9FJP - chains a and c of the 7 polymer chains in the assembly; structure by electron microscopy, 3.20 A resolution.

[Chain a]
Name: DNA-directed RNA polymerase subunit alpha
Source organism: Mycobacterium tuberculosis H37Rv
Notes: EC 2.7.7.6
UniProtKB: P9WGZ1 (RPOA_MYCTU); residues 1-347 here = UniProt positions 1-347
Sequence (347 residues; each row starts with the number of its first residue):
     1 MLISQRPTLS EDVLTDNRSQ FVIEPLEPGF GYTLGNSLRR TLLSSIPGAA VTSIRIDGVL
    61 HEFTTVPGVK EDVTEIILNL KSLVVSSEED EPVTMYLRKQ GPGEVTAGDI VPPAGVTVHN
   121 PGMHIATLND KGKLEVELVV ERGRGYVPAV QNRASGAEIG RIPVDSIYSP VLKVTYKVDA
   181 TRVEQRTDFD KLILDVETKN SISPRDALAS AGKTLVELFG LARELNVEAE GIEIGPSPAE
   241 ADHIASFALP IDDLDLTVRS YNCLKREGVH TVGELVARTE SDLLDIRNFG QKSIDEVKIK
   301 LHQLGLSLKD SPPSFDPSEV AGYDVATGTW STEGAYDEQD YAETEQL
Unresolved in the structure: 227-347

[Chain c]
Name: DNA-directed RNA polymerase subunit beta
Source organism: Mycobacterium tuberculosis H37Rv
Notes: EC 2.7.7.6; engineered mutation(s): L2E3G4C5I6 -> V
UniProtKB: P9WGY9 (RPOB_MYCTU); residues 6-1178 here = UniProt positions 6-1178
Sequence (1174 residues; numbered 5 to 1178; the number before each row is that of its first residue):
     5 MVLADSRQSK TAASPSPSRP QSSSNNSVPG APNRVSFAKL REPLEVPGLL DVQTDSFEWL
    65 IGSPRWRESA AERGDVNPVG GLEEVLYELS PIEDFSGSMS LSFSDPRFDD VKAPVDECKD
   125 KDMTYAAPLF VTAEFINNNT GEIKSQTVFM GDFPMMTEKG TFIINGTERV VVSQLVRSPG
   185 VYFDETIDKS TDKTLHSVKV IPSRGAWLEF DVDKRDTVGV RIDRKRRQPV TVLLKALGWT
   245 SEQIVERFGF SEIMRSTLEK DNTVGTDEAL LDIYRKLRPG EPPTKESAQT LLENLFFKEK
   305 RYDLARVGRY KVNKKLGLHV GEPITSSTLT EEDVVATIEY LVRLHEGQTT MTVPGGVEVP
   365 VETDDIDHFG NRRLRTVGEL IQNQIRVGMS RMERVVRERM TTQDVEAITP QTLINIRPVV
   425 AAIKEFFGTS QLSQFMDQNN PLSGLTHKRR LSALGPGGLS RERAGLEVRD VHPSHYGRMC
   485 PIETPEGPNI GLIGSLSVYA RVNPFGFIET PYRKVVDGVV SDEIVYLTAD EEDRHVVAQA
   545 NSPIDADGRF VEPRVLVRRK AGEVEYVPSS EVDYMDVSPR QMVSVATAMI PFLEHDDANR
   605 ALMGANMQRQ AVPLVRSEAP LVGTGMELRA AIDAGDVVVA EESGVIEEVS ADYITVMHDN
   665 GTRRTYRMRK FARSNHGTCA NQCPIVDAGD RVEAGQVIAD GPCTDDGEMA LGKNLLVAIM
   725 PWEGHNYEDA IILSNRLVEE DVLTSIHIEE HEIDARDTKL GAEEITRDIP NISDEVLADL
   785 DERGIVRIGA EVRDGDILVG KVTPKGETEL TPEERLLRAI FGEKAREVRD TSLKVPHGES
   845 GKVIGIRVFS REDEDELPAG VNELVRVYVA QKRKISDGDK LAGRHGNKGV IGKILPVEDM
   905 PFLADGTPVD IILNTHGVPR RMNIGQILET HLGWCAHSGW KVDAAKGVPD WAARLPDELL
   965 EAQPNAIVST PVFDGAQEAE LQGLLSCTLP NRDGDVLVDA DGKAMLFDGR SGEPFPYPVT
  1025 VGYMYIMKLH HLVDDKIHAR STGPYSMITQ QPLGGKAQFG GQRFGEMECW AMQAYGAAYT
  1085 LQELLTIKSD DTVGRVKVYE AIVKGENIPE PGIPESFKVL LKELQSLCLN VEVLSSDGAA
  1145 IELREGEDED LERAAANLGI NLSRNESASV EDLA
Unresolved in the structure: 5-28, 1148-1178
Sequence notes: initiating methionine (5); conflict Val-6 (Ile in P9WGY9)
Curated features (UniProtKB/Swiss-Prot):
  - natural variant: Val-423 (V423A: In strain: vr1), Leu-436 (L436P: In strain: vr2), Ser-437 (S437T: In strain: vr3), Gln-438 to Asp-441 (sequence variant, change not given here; In strain: RJ49), Gln-438 (Q438L: In strain: vr4), Phe-439 (F439V: In strain: RJ37), Met-440 to Asn-443 (deletion: In strain: RJ55), Asp-441 (D441V: In strain: vr3), Leu-449 to Lys-452 (sequence variant, change not given here; In strain: RJ48), His-451 (H451D: In strain: vr5; H451L: In strain: SP28; H451N: In strain: vr6; H451P: In strain: vr8; H451Q: In strain: vr1; H451R: In strain: vr7), Ser-456 (S456L: In strain: vr11 and RJ37; S456Q: In strain: vr9; S456W: In strain: vr10), Leu-458 (L458P: In strain: vr12 and SP22)
  - mutagenesis: Glu-138 (E138R: Weakens interaction with TRCF and CarD), Ile-147 (I147A: Weakens interaction with TRCF and CarD), Lys-148 (K148A: Does not affect association with TRCF, but weakens interaction with CarD), Ser-149 (S149A: Does not affect association with TRCF, but weakens interaction with CarD)

[How chain a and chain c interact]
Contacting residue pairs (60; chain a residue first):
  Arg-18(a) / Arg-996(c)
  Tyr-32(a) / Phe-1011(c)  hydrophobic
  Tyr-32(a) / Gly-1016(c)
  Tyr-32(a) / Glu-1017(c)
  Tyr-32(a) / Pro-1018(c)
  Asn-36(a) / Asp-1012(c)
  Asn-36(a) / Gly-1013(c)  hydrogen bond (side chain-backbone)
  Asn-36(a) / Arg-1014(c)
  Asn-36(a) / Gly-1016(c)
  Arg-39(a) / Glu-902(c)  hydrogen bond (side chain-backbone)
  Arg-39(a) / Phe-906(c)
  Arg-40(a) / Glu-902(c)  hydrogen bond (side chain-backbone)
  Arg-40(a) / Asp-903(c)  salt bridge
  Arg-40(a) / Gly-1013(c)  hydrogen bond (side chain-backbone)
  Ser-44(a) / Glu-902(c)
  His-61(a) / Ile-792(c)
  His-61(a) / Ile-848(c)  hydrogen bond (side chain-backbone)
  Glu-62(a) / Lys-876(c)
  Phe-63(a) / Phe-675(c)
  Phe-63(a) / Ile-750(c)  hydrophobic
  Phe-63(a) / Ile-848(c)  hydrophobic
  Phe-63(a) / Lys-876(c)
  Thr-64(a) / Phe-675(c)
  Thr-65(a) / Asp-656(c)  hydrogen bond
  Thr-65(a) / Lys-674(c)
  Gly-68(a) / Ser-654(c)
  Val-69(a) / Ser-654(c)  hydrogen bond (backbone-side chain)
  Val-69(a) / Ala-655(c)  hydrogen bond (backbone-backbone)
  Lys-70(a) / Ala-655(c)
  Lys-70(a) / Pro-688(c)
  Lys-70(a) / Val-690(c)  hydrogen bond (side chain-backbone)
  Lys-70(a) / Asp-691(c)
  Glu-71(a) / Ala-655(c)
  Asp-72(a) / Lys-674(c)
  Asp-72(a) / Phe-675(c)
  Thr-74(a) / Val-619(c)
  Thr-74(a) / Phe-675(c)
  Glu-75(a) / Arg-620(c)  salt bridge
  Lys-81(a) / Glu-743(c)
  Lys-81(a) / Asp-745(c)  salt bridge
  Asn-129(a) / Val-653(c)  hydrogen bond (side chain-backbone)
  Lys-131(a) / Glu-652(c)
  Lys-131(a) / Tyr-657(c)
  Tyr-146(a) / Val-742(c)
  Tyr-146(a) / Glu-743(c)
  Tyr-146(a) / Lys-878(c)
  Arg-153(a) / Glu-795(c)
  Ile-159(a) / Ile-792(c)
  Ile-159(a) / Gly-793(c)
  Arg-161(a) / Lys-846(c)
  Asp-165(a) / Asp-745(c)
  Ile-167(a) / Glu-743(c)
  Lys-173(a) / Thr-911(c)
  Val-174(a) / Gly-910(c)
  Thr-175(a) / Ala-908(c)
  Thr-175(a) / Asp-909(c)  hydrogen bond (side chain-backbone)
  Thr-175(a) / Gly-910(c)  hydrogen bond (side chain-backbone)
  Tyr-176(a) / Phe-906(c)
  Tyr-176(a) / Gly-1016(c)  hydrogen bond (side chain-backbone)
  Glu-197(a) / Arg-996(c)  salt bridge
Other interface residues (no listed pair), chain a (37 interface residues in all): Thr-33, Leu-43, Leu-60, Leu-78, Asp-130
Other interface residues (no listed pair), chain c (44 interface residues in all): Ala-794, Ala-874, Val-901, Asp-997, Ser-1015

[In short]
37 residues of chain a and 44 residues of chain c are in contact; the contacts include 13 hydrogen bonds and 4
salt bridges. Polar pairs include Arg-40(a)/Asp-903(c), Glu-75(a)/Arg-620(c) and Lys-81(a)/Asp-745(c). Curated
annotation (UniProt) lists 4 mutagenesis sites on chain c.
Chain a is DNA-directed RNA polymerase subunit alpha and chain c is DNA-directed RNA polymerase subunit beta,
both from Mycobacterium tuberculosis H37Rv; the structure, Cryo-EM structure of Mycobacterium tuberculosis
sigma-B RNA polymerase bound to -10 promoter element ssDNA oligo, was determined by electron microscopy (same
publication as 9FJR and 9FJS).
